PDB entry 8CWJ | X-ray diffraction, 2.45 A resolution | chains L and G of the 5 polymer chains in the assembly

[Chain L]
Protein: Light chain of CR3022 antibody Fab
From: Homo sapiens
Notes: antibody fragment or engineered binder
Amino-acid sequence (220 residues; row label = number of the first residue in the row):
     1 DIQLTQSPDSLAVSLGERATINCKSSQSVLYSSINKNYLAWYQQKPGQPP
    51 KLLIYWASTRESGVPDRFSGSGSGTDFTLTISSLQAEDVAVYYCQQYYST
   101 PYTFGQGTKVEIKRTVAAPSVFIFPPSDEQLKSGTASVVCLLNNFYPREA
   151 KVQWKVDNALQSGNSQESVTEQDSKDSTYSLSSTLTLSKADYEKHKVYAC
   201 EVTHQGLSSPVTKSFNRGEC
Disulfide bonds: Cys23-Cys94, Cys140-Cys200

[Chain G]
Protein: Spike glycoprotein
From: Pangolin coronavirus
UniProt: A0A7D6TQ96 (A0A7D6TQ96_9BETC); residues 333-528 here correspond to UniProt positions 329-524 (UniProt number = residue number - 4)
Amino-acid sequence (204 residues; each row starts with the number of its first residue):
   333 TNLCPFGEVFNATTFASVYAWNRKRISNCVADYSVLYNSTSFSTFKCYGV
   383 SPTKLNDLCFTNVYADSFVVRGDEVRQIAPGQTGRIAGYNYKLPDDFTGC
   433 VIAWNSNNLDSKVGGNYNYLYRLFRKSNLKPFERDISTEIYQAGSTPCNG
   483 VEGFNCYFPLQSYGFHPTNGVGYQPYRVVVLSFELLNAPATVCGPKGSHH
   533 HHHH
Not modelled in the structure: 530-536
Sequence notes: conflict Gly420 (Asp416 in A0A7D6TQ96); expression tag (529-536)
Disulfide bonds: Cys336-Cys361, Cys379-Cys432, Cys391-Cys525, Cys480-Cys488
Covalently attached groups: N-acetylglucosamine (NAG) linked to Asn343, Asn370

[Interface between chain L and chain G]
Pairs across the interface - 14 pairs, chain L then chain G:
  Tyr31(L) with Asp428(G); Phe429(G); Thr430(G)
  Ser32(L) with Asp428(G)
  Ser33(L) with Thr430(G), hydrogen bond; Glu516(G); Leu517(G), hydrogen bond (backbone-backbone)
  Ile34(L) with Phe392(G), hydrophobic; Phe515(G)
  Tyr38(L) with Gly381(G), hydrogen bond (side chain-backbone)
  Tyr55(L) with Lys386(G)
  Trp56(L) with Gly381(G); Leu390(G), hydrophobic
  Glu61(L) with Lys386(G), salt bridge
Also at the interface, not in a pair above, chain L (9 interface residues in all): Ser62
Also at the interface, not in a pair above, chain G (11 interface residues in all): Val382

[Overview]
The interface between chain L and chain G involves 9 residues on one side and 11 on the other; the contacts
include 3 hydrogen bonds and 1 salt bridge. Polar pairs include Glu61(L)-Lys386(G), Ser33(L)-Thr430(G) and
Tyr38(L)-Gly381(G). N-acetylglucosamine is covalently linked to Asn343(G) and Asn370(G).
Chain L is Light chain of CR3022 antibody Fab (Homo sapiens) and chain G is Spike glycoprotein (Pangolin
coronavirus); the structure, Fab arms of antibodies 4C12-B12 and CR3022 bound to pangolin receptor binding
domain (pRBD), was determined by X-ray diffraction.
